Entry 9O4K (electron microscopy, 2.76 A resolution); this record covers chains C and D of the 4 polymer chains in the assembly.

== Chain C ==
Name: F-box protein GID2
Source organism: Arabidopsis thaliana
UniProt: Q9STX3 (GID2_ARATH); numbering as in UniProt (aligned over 1-151)
Sequence (179 residues; each row starts with the number of its first residue; numbers below 1 keep their minus sign (His-17 is residue -17)):
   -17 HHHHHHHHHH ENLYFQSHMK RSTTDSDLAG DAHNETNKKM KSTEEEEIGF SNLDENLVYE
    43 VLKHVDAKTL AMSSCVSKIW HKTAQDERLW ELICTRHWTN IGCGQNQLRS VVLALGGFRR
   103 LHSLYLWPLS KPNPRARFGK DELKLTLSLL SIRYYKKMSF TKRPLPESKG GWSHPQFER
Not modelled in the structure: -17 to 33, 143-161
Construct notes: expression tag (-17 to 0, 152-161); engineered mutation Lys138 (Glu in Q9STX3)

== Chain D ==
Name: SKP1-like protein 1A
Source organism: Arabidopsis thaliana
UniProt: Q39255 (SKP1A_ARATH); residues 1-160 here = UniProt positions 1-160
Sequence (187 residues; numbered -17 to 169; the number before each row is that of its first residue; numbers below 1 keep their minus sign (His-17 is residue -17)):
   -17 HHHHHHHHHH ENLYFQSHMS AKKIVLKSSD GESFEVEEAV ALESQTIAHM VEDDCVDNGV
    43 PLPNVTSKIL AKVIEYCKRH VEAAASKAEA VEGAATSDDD LKAWDADFMK IDQATLFELI
   103 LAANYLNIKN LLDLTCQTVA DMIKGKTPEE IRTTFNIKND FTPEEEEEVR RENQWAFEGG
   163 YKDDDDK
Not modelled in the structure: -17 to 3, 68-78, 161-169
Construct notes: expression tag (-17 to 0, 161-169)

== Interface between chain C and chain D ==
Contacting residue pairs - 23 pairs, chain C then chain D:
  Glu42(C) - Asp115(D)
  Glu42(C) - Cys118(D)
  Val43(C) - Val121(D)  hydrophobic
  Val43(C) - Ala122(D)
  His46(C) - Cys118(D)  hydrogen bond
  His46(C) - Gln119(D)
  His46(C) - Ala122(D)
  Asp48(C) - Lys126(D)  salt bridge
  Lys50(C) - Trp157(D)
  Lys50(C) - Ala158(D)
  Ala53(C) - Asn155(D)
  Ala53(C) - Trp157(D)  hydrophobic
  Ser55(C) - Ile133(D)
  Val58(C) - Ile133(D)  hydrophobic
  Val58(C) - Arg134(D)  hydrogen bond (backbone-side chain)
  Val58(C) - Phe143(D)
  Ser59(C) - Asp142(D)
  Ser59(C) - Phe143(D)
  Lys60(C) - Phe143(D)
  Trp62(C) - Ile139(D)  hydrophobic
  Arg101(C) - Asn155(D)
  Ser105(C) - Trp157(D)
  Trp109(C) - Trp157(D)  hydrophobic
Other interface residues (no listed pair), chain C (21 interface residues in all): Leu39, Leu44, Thr51, Met54, Ser56, Cys57, His63
Other interface residues (no listed pair), chain D (24 interface residues in all): Asn106, Ile125, Gly127, Lys128, Pro130, Phe137, Lys140, Asn141, Val151, Arg152

== Overview ==
The interface between chain C and chain D involves 21 residues on one side and 24 on the other, with 2
hydrogen bonds and 1 salt bridge. Polar contacts include Asp48(C)-Lys126(D), His46(C)-Cys118(D) and
Val58(C)-Arg134(D).
Here chain C is F-box protein GID2 and chain D is SKP1-like protein 1A, both from Arabidopsis thaliana. Entry
9O4K (Cryo-EM Structure of the Arabidopsis GA3-GID1A-RGA-SLY1-ASK1 Complex) was determined by electron
microscopy together with 9O4J and 9OI8 from the same study.
